Entry 3MFE (X-ray diffraction, 2.60 A resolution); this record covers chains V and O of the 28 polymer chains in the assembly.

# Chain V
Name: Proteasome subunit beta
From: Mycobacterium tuberculosis
Notes: EC 3.4.25.1
Reference sequence: O33245 (PSB_MYCTU); residues 301-534 here correspond to UniProt positions 58-291 (UniProt number = residue number - 243)
Chain sequence (240 residues; each row starts with the number of its first residue):
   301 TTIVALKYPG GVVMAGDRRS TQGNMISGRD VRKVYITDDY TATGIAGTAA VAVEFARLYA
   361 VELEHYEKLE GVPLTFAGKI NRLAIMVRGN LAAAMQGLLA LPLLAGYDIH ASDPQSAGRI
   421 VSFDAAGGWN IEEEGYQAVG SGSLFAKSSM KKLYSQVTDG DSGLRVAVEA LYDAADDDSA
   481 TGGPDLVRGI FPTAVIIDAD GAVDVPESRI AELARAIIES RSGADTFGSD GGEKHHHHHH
Not modelled in the structure: 525-540
Sequence notes: expression tag (535-540)
What the authors report for this chain:
  - catalytic residues: T301 (citing earlier work)

# Chain O
Name: Proteasome subunit alpha
From: Mycobacterium tuberculosis
Notes: EC 3.4.25.1
Reference sequence: O33244 (PSA_MYCTU); numbering as in UniProt (aligned over 10-248)
Chain sequence (240 residues; each row starts with the number of its first residue):
     9 MEQAMRERSE LARKGIARAK SVVALAYAGG VLFVAENPSR SLQKISELYD RVGFAAAGKF
    69 NEFDNLRRGG IQFADTRGYA YDRRDVTGRQ LANVYAQTLG TIFTEQAKPY EVELCVAEVA
   129 HYGETKRPEL YRITYDGSIA DEPHFVVMGG TTEPIANALK ESYAENASLT DALRIAVAAL
   189 RAGSADTSGG DQPTLGVASL EVAVLDANRP RRAFRRITGS ALQALLVDQE SPQSDGESSG
Not modelled in the structure: 9, 193-204, 236-248
Sequence notes: initiating methionine (9)

# Chain V / chain O interface
Pairs across the interface - 21 pairs, chain V then chain O:
  Y366(V) - R85(O)  hydrogen bond
  Y366(V) - Y89(O)  hydrophobic
  Y366(V) - D93(O)
  Y366(V) - Q98(O)
  E370(V) - R85(O)  salt bridge
  E370(V) - R97(O)  hydrogen bond (backbone-side chain)
  E370(V) - Q98(O)
  L374(V) - Y89(O)  hydrophobic
  L374(V) - D93(O)
  T375(V) - D90(O)
  T375(V) - R92(O)
  T375(V) - D93(O)  hydrogen bond
  A377(V) - D90(O)
  G378(V) - Y89(O)
  G378(V) - D90(O)
  G378(V) - D93(O)
  N381(V) - Y87(O)  hydrogen bond (side chain-backbone)
  N381(V) - A88(O)  hydrogen bond (side chain-backbone)
  N381(V) - Y89(O)  hydrogen bond (side chain-backbone)
  R382(V) - A88(O)  hydrogen bond (side chain-backbone)
  R382(V) - Y89(O)
Also at the interface, not in a pair above, chain V (10 interface residues in all): P373, I385

# Summary
Chain V and chain O form an interface of 10 and 9 residues respectively, with 7 hydrogen bonds and 1 salt
bridge. Among the polar pairs are E370(V)-R85(O), Y366(V)-R85(O) and E370(V)-R97(O). The paper reports the
catalytic residue T301(V).
Here chain V is Proteasome subunit beta and chain O is Proteasome subunit alpha, both from Mycobacterium
tuberculosis. Entry 3MFE (Crystal Structure of Mycobacterium Tuberculosis Proteasome open-gate mutant with H0
movement) was determined by X-ray diffraction, deposited together with 3MI0 and 3MKA.
